Entry 6REE (electron microscopy, 3.10 A resolution); this record covers chains 2 and 4 of the 31 polymer chains in the assembly.

== Chain 2 ==
Molecule: ASA-2: Polytomella F-ATP synthase associated subunit 2
Organism: Polytomella sp. Pringsheim 198.80
Notes: engineered mutation(s): P165F, N167S
Amino-acid sequence (441 residues; row label = number of the first residue in the row):
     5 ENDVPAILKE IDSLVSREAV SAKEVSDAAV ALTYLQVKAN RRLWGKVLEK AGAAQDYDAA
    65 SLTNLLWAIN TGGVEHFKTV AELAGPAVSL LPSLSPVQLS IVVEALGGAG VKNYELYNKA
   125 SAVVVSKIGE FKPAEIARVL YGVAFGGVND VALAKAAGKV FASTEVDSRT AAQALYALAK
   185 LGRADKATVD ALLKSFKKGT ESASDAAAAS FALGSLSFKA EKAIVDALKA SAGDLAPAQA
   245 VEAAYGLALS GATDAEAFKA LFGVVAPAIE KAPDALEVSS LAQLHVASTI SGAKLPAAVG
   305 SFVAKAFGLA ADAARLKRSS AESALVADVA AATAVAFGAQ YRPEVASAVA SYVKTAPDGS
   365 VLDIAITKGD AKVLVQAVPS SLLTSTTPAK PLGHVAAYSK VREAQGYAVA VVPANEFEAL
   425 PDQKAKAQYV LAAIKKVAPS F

== Chain 4 ==
Molecule: Mitochondrial ATP synthase associated protein ASA4
Organism: Polytomella sp. Pringsheim 198.80
UniProt: D7NIZ2 (D7NIZ2_9CHLO); residues 1-294 here = UniProt positions 1-294
Amino-acid sequence (294 residues; numbered 1 to 294; the number before each row is that of its first residue):
     1 ATEPAVSKKE VLYFLSSKDA ESSTAVKSYL KSLYAGAQVE ATETDASELI AQLEKKYLSA
    61 QVVEPGVHNI ALPLGESGSA PVKRYAAELF NLGAQAGFEC PFIEVSKKFG QETATSETVK
   121 DVLNKTKSYV SADYNAALNE VLSSVEAEIN GPVLFDGKTE GFKKFAAKAK AVAVSRGLPA
   181 DTILAYCAGS ANEDAADKVS KEFFTWFESA YTADAAAEVK AIEAEAASIL DRHLAKPVAQ
   241 IRKEQASAYA SLLKRAETAK GAKWAEKYLE DVKAVQWFDA SVAEAPASGP KVAA
Disordered / not traced: 1-4

== Interface between chain 2 and chain 4 ==
Residue-residue contacts (76; chain 2 residue first):
  F81(2) with A87(4), hydrophobic; E88(4); N91(4)
  K82(2) with A71(4); R84(4)
  A85(2) with R84(4)
  E86(2) with P81(4); R84(4), salt bridge
  G89(2) with A80(4)
  K116(2) with A87(4); F90(4); Y211(4)
  N117(2) with K83(4), hydrogen bond; E208(4)
  Y118(2) with F204(4), hydrophobic; E208(4), hydrogen bond (backbone-side chain); Y211(4)
  E119(2) with K83(4), salt bridge; E208(4), hydrogen bond (backbone-side chain)
  N122(2) with K201(4); T205(4)
  S125(2) with K201(4), hydrogen bond
  N153(2) with D197(4)
  D154(2) with D197(4); K201(4), salt bridge
  V155(2) with E193(4); D194(4); D197(4), hydrogen bond (backbone-side chain)
  A156(2) with D197(4), hydrogen bond (backbone-side chain)
  K159(2) with E193(4), salt bridge; D194(4), salt bridge
  R187(2) with E193(4), salt bridge
  I273(2) with Y34(4), hydrophobic
  E274(2) with Y34(4)
  P277(2) with L30(4); Y34(4), hydrophobic
  D278(2) with K27(4); L30(4); K31(4)
  E281(2) with L15(4); K18(4), salt bridge
  V282(2) with L15(4), hydrophobic
  A302(2) with Y34(4)
  V303(2) with Y34(4)
  F306(2) with L30(4); Y34(4), hydrophobic
  K309(2) with L33(4), hydrogen bond (side chain-backbone); A37(4), hydrogen bond (side chain-backbone); V39(4)
  L313(2) with K8(4); L12(4); L15(4); Y29(4), hydrophobic; V39(4), hydrophobic
  D316(2) with K8(4), salt bridge; L12(4); T42(4), hydrogen bond
  A317(2) with L12(4); L15(4), hydrophobic
  L320(2) with K9(4); L12(4), hydrophobic; Y13(4), hydrophobic
  K321(2) with Y13(4), hydrogen bond (side chain-backbone); S16(4); Q95(4), hydrogen bond (side chain-backbone)
  R322(2) with E99(4)
  S323(2) with E99(4)
  S324(2) with E99(4); K107(4), hydrogen bond
  V357(2) with T44(4)
  T359(2) with T44(4)
  D362(2) with V39(4)
  G363(2) with A41(4); T42(4)
  V365(2) with T42(4); T44(4)
Interface residues without a listed pair, chain 2 (44 interface residues in all): A88, S389, T390, T391
Interface residues without a listed pair, chain 4 (42 interface residues in all): S17, Q38, E40, G97

== In short ==
The interface between chain 2 and chain 4 involves 44 residues on one side and 42 on the other; the contacts
include 12 hydrogen bonds and 8 salt bridges. Polar pairs include E86(2)-R84(4), E119(2)-K83(4) and
D154(2)-K201(4).
Here chain 2 is ASA-2: Polytomella F-ATP synthase associated subunit 2 and chain 4 is Mitochondrial ATP
synthase associated protein ASA4, both from Polytomella sp. Pringsheim 198.80. Entry 6REE (Cryo-EM structure
of Polytomella F-ATP synthase, Rotary substate 3B, composite map) was determined by electron microscopy,
deposited together with 6RD4, 6RD5, 6RD6, 6RD7, 6RD8, 6RD9 and 46 further entries.
